PDB entry 4QIF | X-ray diffraction, 2.00 A resolution | chains B and D of the 6 polymer chains in the assembly

# Chain B (and D)
Molecule: Propanediol utilization protein PduA
From: Salmonella enterica subsp. enterica serovar Typhimurium
Notes: chain D of this document is another copy of the same molecule, construct and numbering; everything in this record applies to it too
UniProt: P0A1C7 (PDUA_SALTY); residue numbers follow UniProt; this construct covers 2-94
Amino-acid sequence (102 residues; each row starts with the number of its first residue; numbers below 1 keep their minus sign (Met-7 is residue -7)):
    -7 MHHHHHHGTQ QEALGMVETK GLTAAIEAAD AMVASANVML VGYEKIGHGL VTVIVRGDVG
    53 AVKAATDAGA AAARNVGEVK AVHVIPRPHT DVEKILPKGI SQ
Disordered / not traced: -7 to 3, 90-94 (chain D: -7 to 2, 91-94)
Sequence notes: expression tag (-7 to 1); engineered mutation Ala26 (Lys in P0A1C7), His40 (Ser in P0A1C7)
UniProt features mapped onto this chain:
  - mutagenesis: Asn29 (N29A: Subject to propionaldehyde toxicity, makes about 75% BMCs, shells are wrinkled and leaky), Lys37 (K37A: Slow growth at limiting vitamin B12, wild-type at saturating conditions; K37Q: Improved growth on 1,2-PD, makes slightly larger BMCs, alters accumulation of PD metabolites), Lys55 (K55A: Slow growth at limiting vitamin B12, wild-type at saturating conditions), Arg79 (R79A: Subject to propionaldehyde toxicity, makes about 70% BMCs, protein shells appear wild-type but leak), His81 to Ser93 (No longer interacts with PduP), His81 (H81A: Decreased amounts of PduP in purified BMCs), Val84 (V84A: Decreased amounts of PduP in purified BMCs), Leu88 (L88A: Decreased amounts of PduP in purified BMCs)
Residues lining bound ligands: d(-)-tartaric acid (TAR): Ile38, Gly39, His40

# Interface between chain B and chain D
Contacting residue pairs (41; chain B residue first):
  Met8(B) - Thr15(D)
  Met8(B) - Ile18(D)  hydrophobic
  Glu10(B) - Gly13(D)
  Glu10(B) - Leu14(D)  hydrogen bond (side chain-backbone)
  Glu10(B) - Thr15(D)  hydrogen bond
  Glu36(B) - Leu14(D)
  Glu36(B) - Tyr35(D)  hydrogen bond
  Glu36(B) - Lys37(D)  salt bridge
  Lys37(B) - Lys37(D)  hydrogen bond (backbone-side chain)
  Ile38(B) - Gly13(D)
  Ile38(B) - Leu14(D)
  Ile38(B) - Lys37(D)
  Ile38(B) - Gly39(D)
  Ile38(B) - His40(D)
  Ile38(B) - Gly41(D)  hydrogen bond (backbone-backbone)
  Ile38(B) - Val43(D)  hydrophobic
  Gly39(B) - Gly41(D)
  His40(B) - Lys12(D)  hydrogen bond
  His40(B) - His40(D)
  His40(B) - Gly41(D)
  Thr44(B) - Leu14(D)
  Lys72(B) - Lys12(D)
  Ala73(B) - Thr15(D)
  His75(B) - Thr15(D)
  His75(B) - Glu19(D)  salt bridge
  His75(B) - Val68(D)
  Ile77(B) - Glu19(D)
  Ile77(B) - Asp22(D)
  Pro80(B) - Asp22(D)
  His81(B) - Asp22(D)  hydrogen bond (backbone-side chain)
  His81(B) - Val25(D)
  His81(B) - Ala26(D)
  Asp83(B) - Val25(D)
  Asp83(B) - Met31(D)
  Asp83(B) - Leu32(D)  hydrogen bond (side chain-backbone)
  Val84(B) - Asp22(D)
  Lys86(B) - Leu32(D)
  Lys86(B) - Val33(D)
  Ile87(B) - Ala21(D)  hydrophobic
  Ile87(B) - Leu32(D)  hydrophobic
  Ile87(B) - Tyr35(D)
Other interface residues (no listed pair), chain B (22 interface residues in all): Leu42, Ile46, Arg79, Leu88
Other interface residues (no listed pair), chain D (23 interface residues in all): Val30, Gly34, Leu42

# In short
22 residues of chain B and 23 residues of chain D are in contact, with 8 hydrogen bonds and 2 salt bridges.
Among the polar pairs are Glu36(B)-Lys37(D), His75(B)-Glu19(D) and Glu10(B)-Leu14(D). Bound to chain B:
d(-)-tartaric acid. From UniProt: 17 mutagenesis sites on chain B.
Both chains are Propanediol utilization protein PduA (Salmonella enterica subsp. enterica serovar
Typhimurium). Entry 4QIF (Crystal Structure of PduA with edge mutation K26A and pore mutation S40H) was
determined by X-ray diffraction, deposited together with 4QIG, 4RBT, 4RBU and 4RBV.
